6HFO - chain A; structure by X-ray diffraction, 1.65 A resolution.

# Chain A
Molecule: Tetratricopeptide repeat protein 4
From: Homo sapiens
Reference sequence: O95801 (TTC4_HUMAN); residues 217-387 here = UniProt positions 217-387
Amino-acid sequence (171 residues; row label = number of the first residue in the row):
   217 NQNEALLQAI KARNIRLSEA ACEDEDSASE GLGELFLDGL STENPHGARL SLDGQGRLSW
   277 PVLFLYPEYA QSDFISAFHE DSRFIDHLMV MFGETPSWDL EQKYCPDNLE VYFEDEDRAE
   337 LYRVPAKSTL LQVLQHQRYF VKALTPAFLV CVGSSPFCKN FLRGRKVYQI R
Unresolved in the structure: 217-219, 238-245, 259-264
UniProt features mapped onto this chain:
  - site: Asn217 (Essential for interaction with CDC6)
  - modified residue: Ser243 (Phosphoserine)
  - mutagenesis: Asn217 (N217K: No effect on interaction with HSPA8 and HSP90AB1. Loss of interaction with CDC6)

# In short
UniProt lists one mutagenesis site.
Chain A is Tetratricopeptide repeat protein 4 (Homo sapiens); the structure, Human Hsp90 co-chaperone TTC4
C-domain, was determined by X-ray diffraction, deposited together with 6HFM and 6HFT.
